PDB entry 3TJG | X-ray diffraction, 2.24 A resolution | chains C and D of the 5 polymer chains in the assembly

Chain C (and D):
Name: Peroxiredoxin-4
From: Homo sapiens
Notes: EC 1.11.1.15; chain D of this document is another copy of the same molecule, construct and numbering; everything in this record applies to it too
Reference sequence: Q13162 (PRDX4_HUMAN); residues 38-271 here = UniProt positions 38-271
Chain sequence (254 residues; numbered 18 to 271; the number before each row is that of its first residue):
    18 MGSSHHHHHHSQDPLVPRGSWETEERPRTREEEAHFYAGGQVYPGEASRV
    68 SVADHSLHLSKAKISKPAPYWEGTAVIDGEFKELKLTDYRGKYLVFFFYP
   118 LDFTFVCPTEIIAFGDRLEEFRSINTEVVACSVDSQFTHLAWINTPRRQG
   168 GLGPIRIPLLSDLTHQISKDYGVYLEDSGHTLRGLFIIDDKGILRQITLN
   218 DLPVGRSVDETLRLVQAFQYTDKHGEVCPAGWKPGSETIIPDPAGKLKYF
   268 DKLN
Disordered / not traced: 18-76, 247-271 (chain D: 18-76, 246-271)
Sequence notes: expression tag (18-37); engineered mutation Ala51 (Cys in Q13162)
Swiss-Prot annotation at these positions:
  - active site: Cys124 (Cysteine sulfenic acid (-SOH) intermediate)
What the authors report for this chain:
  - catalytic residues: Cys124, Cys245
  - mutagenesis - C51A: unchanged catalytic activity (citing earlier work)

How chain C and chain D interact:
Inter-chain disulfides: Cys124(C)-Cys245(D), Cys245(C)-Cys124(D)
Contacting residue pairs (56; chain C residue first):
  Ile81(C) with Leu199(D), hydrophobic; Leu216(D); Asp218(D)
  Ser82(C) with Asp218(D), hydrogen bond
  Phe122(C) with Cys245(D)
  Cys124(C) with Val244(D), hydrophobic; Cys245(D), disulfide
  Leu199(C) with Ile81(D), hydrophobic
  Arg212(C) with Asn217(D); Asp218(D), salt bridge; Pro220(D)
  Gln213(C) with Thr215(D); Leu216(D); Asn217(D), hydrogen bond
  Ile214(C) with Ile214(D); Thr215(D); Leu216(D), hydrogen bond (backbone-backbone)
  Thr215(C) with Gln213(D); Ile214(D)
  Leu216(C) with Ile81(D); Gln213(D); Ile214(D), hydrogen bond (backbone-backbone)
  Asn217(C) with Arg212(D); Gln213(D), hydrogen bond; Leu231(D)
  Asp218(C) with Ile81(D); Ser82(D), hydrogen bond; Arg212(D), salt bridge; Phe235(D)
  Pro220(C) with Thr238(D)
  Val221(C) with Leu231(D), hydrophobic; Ala234(D), hydrophobic; Phe235(D), hydrophobic; Thr238(D)
  Gly222(C) with Arg230(D), hydrogen bond (backbone-side chain)
  Arg223(C) with Arg230(D)
  Ser224(C) with Glu227(D); Arg230(D)
  Glu227(C) with Ser224(D); Glu227(D)
  Arg230(C) with Gly222(D), hydrogen bond (side chain-backbone); Arg223(D); Ser224(D)
  Leu231(C) with Asn217(D); Val221(D), hydrophobic
  Ala234(C) with Val221(D), hydrophobic
  Phe235(C) with Asp218(D); Val221(D), hydrophobic
  Thr238(C) with Pro220(D); Val221(D)
  Val244(C) with Val123(D), hydrophobic; Pro220(D)
  Cys245(C) with Val123(D); Cys124(D), disulfide
  Pro246(C) with Phe122(D); Cys124(D)
Interface residues without a listed pair, chain C (29 interface residues in all): Val123, Thr126, Glu243

Overview:
29 residues of chain C face 26 of chain D across their interface; the contacts include 2 disulfide bonds, 8
hydrogen bonds and 2 salt bridges. Among the polar pairs are Arg212(C)-Asp218(D), Ser82(C)-Asp218(D) and
Gln213(C)-Asn217(D). The paper reports catalytic residues Cys124(C) and Cys245(C); C51A of chain C leaves
catalytic activity unchanged.
Both chains are Peroxiredoxin-4 (Homo sapiens). Entry 3TJG (Crystal Structure of human peroxiredoxin IV C51A
mutant in oxidized form) was determined by X-ray diffraction, deposited together with 3TJB, 3TJF, 3TJJ and
3TJK.
